7D46 - chains B and H of the 10 polymer chains in the assembly; structure by electron microscopy, 4.00 A resolution.

Chain B:
Protein: Translation initiation factor eIF-2B subunit alpha
Organism: Homo sapiens
UniProt: Q14232 (EI2BA_HUMAN); residue numbers follow UniProt; this construct covers 1-305
Amino-acid sequence (305 residues; numbered 1 to 305; the number before each row is that of its first residue):
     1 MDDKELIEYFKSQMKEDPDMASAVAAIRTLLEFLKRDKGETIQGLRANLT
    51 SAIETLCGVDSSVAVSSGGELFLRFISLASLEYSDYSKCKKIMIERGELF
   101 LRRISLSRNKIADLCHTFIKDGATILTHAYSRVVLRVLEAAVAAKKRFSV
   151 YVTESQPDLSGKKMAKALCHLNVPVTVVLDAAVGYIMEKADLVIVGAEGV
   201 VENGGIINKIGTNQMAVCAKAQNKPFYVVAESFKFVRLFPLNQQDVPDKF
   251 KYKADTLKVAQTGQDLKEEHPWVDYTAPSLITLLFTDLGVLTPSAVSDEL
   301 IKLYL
Disordered / not traced: 254-267

Chain H:
Protein: Translation initiation factor eIF-2B subunit delta
Organism: Homo sapiens
UniProt: Q9UI10 (EI2BD_HUMAN); numbering as in UniProt (aligned over 1-523)
Amino-acid sequence (523 residues; row label = number of the first residue in the row):
     1 MAAVAVAVREDSGSGMKAELPPGPGAVGREMTKEEKLQLRKEKKQQKKKR
    51 KEEKGAEPETGSAVSAAQCQVGPTRELPESGIQLGTPREKVPAGRSKAEL
   101 RAERRAKQEAERALKQARKGEQGGPPPKASPSTAGETPSGVKRLPEYPQV
   151 DDLLLRRLVKKPERQQVPTRKDYGSKVSLFSHLPQYSRQNSLTQFMSIPS
   201 SVIHPAMVRLGLQYSQGLVSGSNARCIALLRALQQVIQDYTTPPNEELSR
   251 DLVNKLKPYMSFLTQCRPLSASMHNAIKFLNKEITSVGSSKREEEAKSEL
   301 RAAIDRYVQEKIVLAAQAISRFAYQKISNGDVILVYGCSSLVSRILQEAW
   351 TEGRRFRVVVVDSRPWLEGRHTLRSLVHAGVPASYLLIPAASYVLPEVSK
   401 VLLGAHALLANGSVMSRVGTAQLALVARAHNVPVLVCCETYKFCERVQTD
   451 AFVSNELDDPDDLQCKRGEHVALANWQNHASLRLLNLVYDVTPPELVDLV
   501 ITELGMIPCSSVPVVLRVKSSDQ
Disordered / not traced: 1-165, 519-523
Curated features (UniProtKB/Swiss-Prot):
  - region: Arg170 to Leu179 (May bind the chemical integrated stress response (ISR) inhibitor ISRIB)
  - modified residue: Ala2 (N-acetylalanine), Ser12 (Phosphoserine), Thr86 (Phosphothreonine), Ser130 (Phosphoserine)
  - natural variant: Arg209 (R209Q: In VWM4), Ala228 (A228V: In VWM4), Leu269 (L269R: In VWM4), Arg357 (R357Q: In VWM4), Arg374 (R374C: In VWM4), Cys465 (C465R: In VWM4), Tyr489 (Y489H: In VWM4)
From the paper describing this entry:
  - mutagenesis - E310K, L314Q: decreased catalytic activity on ISRIB
  - mutagenesis - E310K, L314Q: decreased binding to eIF2(alphaP)

Interface between chain B and chain H:
Contacting residue pairs (22; chain B residue first):
  Glu202(B) - Pro508(H)
  Asn203(B) - Pro508(H)
  Phe239(B) - Lys326(H)  hydrogen bond (backbone-side chain)
  Phe239(B) - Asp498(H)
  Phe239(B) - Leu499(H)  hydrophobic
  Phe239(B) - Met506(H)
  Phe239(B) - Pro508(H)  hydrophobic
  Leu241(B) - Lys400(H)
  Leu241(B) - Pro433(H)  hydrophobic
  Leu241(B) - Leu435(H)  hydrophobic
  Leu241(B) - Asp498(H)
  Leu241(B) - Leu499(H)  hydrophobic
  Asp245(B) - Lys326(H)
  Asp245(B) - Lys400(H)  salt bridge
  Ser294(B) - Ser510(H)
  Ser294(B) - Ser511(H)
  Ser297(B) - Pro508(H)
  Ser297(B) - Ser511(H)  hydrogen bond
  Asp298(B) - Ser511(H)
  Asp298(B) - Val514(H)
  Ile301(B) - Ile507(H)  hydrophobic
  Ile301(B) - Val515(H)  hydrophobic
Interface residues without a listed pair, chain B (10 interface residues in all): Pro240
Interface residues without a listed pair, chain H (15 interface residues in all): Val434, Leu504

Summary:
10 residues of chain B and 15 residues of chain H are in contact, with 2 hydrogen bonds and 1 salt bridge.
Among the polar pairs are Asp245(B)-Lys400(H), Phe239(B)-Lys326(H) and Ser297(B)-Ser511(H). From the paper:
E310K and L314Q of chain H reduce catalytic activity on ISRIB; E310K and L314Q of chain H reduce binding to
eIF2(alphaP).
Here chain B is Translation initiation factor eIF-2B subunit alpha and chain H is Translation initiation
factor eIF-2B subunit delta, both from Homo sapiens. Entry 7D46 (eIF2B apo) was determined by electron
microscopy together with 7D43, 7D44 and 7D45 from the same study.
